135L - chain A; structure by X-ray diffraction, 1.30 A resolution.

== Chain A ==
Protein: Turkey egg white lysozyme
Organism: Meleagris gallopavo
Notes: EC 3.2.1.17
UniProt: P00703 (LYSC_MELGA); residues 1-129 here correspond to UniProt positions 19-147 (UniProt number = residue number + 18)
Amino-acid sequence (129 residues; each row starts with the number of its first residue):
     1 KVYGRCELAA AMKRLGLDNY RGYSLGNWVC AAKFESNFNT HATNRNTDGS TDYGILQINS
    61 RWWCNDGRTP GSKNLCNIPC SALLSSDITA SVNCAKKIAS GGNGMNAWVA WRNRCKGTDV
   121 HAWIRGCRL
Cystine bridges: Cys6-Cys127, Cys30-Cys115, Cys64-Cys80, Cys76-Cys94

== In short ==
Chain A is Turkey egg white lysozyme (Meleagris gallopavo); the structure, X-ray structure of monoclinic
turkey egg lysozyme at 1.3 angstroms resolution, was determined by X-ray diffraction (same publication as
1LZY).
